6WPW - chains D and G of the 6 polymer chains in the assembly; structure by electron microscopy, 3.10 A resolution.

[Chain D]
Molecule: Guanine nucleotide-binding protein G(I)/G(S)/G(T) subunit beta-1
Source organism: Homo sapiens
Reference sequence: P62873 (GBB1_HUMAN); numbering as in UniProt (aligned over 2-340)
Sequence (358 residues; row label = number of the first residue in the row; numbers below 1 keep their minus sign (Met-17 is residue -17)):
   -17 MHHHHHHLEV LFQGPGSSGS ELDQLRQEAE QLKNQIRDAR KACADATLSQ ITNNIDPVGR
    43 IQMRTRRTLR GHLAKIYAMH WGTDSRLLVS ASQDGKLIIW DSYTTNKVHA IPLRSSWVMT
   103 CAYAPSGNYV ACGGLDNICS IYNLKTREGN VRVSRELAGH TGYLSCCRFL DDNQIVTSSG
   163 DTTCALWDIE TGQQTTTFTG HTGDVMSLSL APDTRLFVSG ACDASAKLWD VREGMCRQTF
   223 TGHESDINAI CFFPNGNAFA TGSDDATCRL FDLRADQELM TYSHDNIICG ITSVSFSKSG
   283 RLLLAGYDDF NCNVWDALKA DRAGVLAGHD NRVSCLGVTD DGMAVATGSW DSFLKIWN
Unresolved in the structure: -17 to 0
Sequence notes: expression tag (-17 to 1)
Swiss-Prot annotation at these positions:
  - modified residue: Ser2 (N-acetylserine), His266 (Phosphohistidine)
  - natural variant: Leu30 (L30F: In MRD42; uncertain significance), Arg52 (R52G: In MRD42), Gly64 (G64V: In MRD42), Asp76 (D76E: In MRD42; D76G: In MRD42), Gly77 (G77S: In MRD42), Lys78 (K78R: In MRD42), Ile80 (I80N: In MRD42; I80T: In MRD42), His91 (H91R: In MRD42; uncertain significance), Ala92 (A92T: In MRD42), Pro94 (P94S: In MRD42), Leu95 (L95P: In MRD42), Arg96 (R96L: In MRD42), 5 further natural variant entries in UniProt

[Chain G]
Molecule: Guanine nucleotide-binding protein G(I)/G(S)/G(O) subunit gamma-2
Source organism: Homo sapiens
Reference sequence: P59768 (GBG2_HUMAN); residue numbers follow UniProt; this construct covers 1-71
Sequence (71 residues; row label = number of the first residue in the row):
     1 MASNNTASIA QARKLVEQLK MEANIDRIKV SKAAADLMAY CEAHAKEDPL LTPVPASENP
    61 FREKKFFCAI L
Unresolved in the structure: 1-3, 63-71
Swiss-Prot annotation at these positions:
  - modified residue: Ala2 (N-acetylalanine), Cys68 (Cysteine methyl ester)
  - lipidation: Cys68 (S-geranylgeranyl cysteine)

[Interface between chain D and chain G]
Contacting residue pairs - 78 pairs, chain D then chain G:
  Leu4(D) with Ile9(G), hydrophobic
  Leu7(D) with Ile9(G); Arg13(G)
  Glu10(D) with Val16(G)
  Ala11(D) with Val16(G), hydrophobic; Leu19(G)
  Leu14(D) with Leu19(G); Lys20(G)
  Lys15(D) with Leu19(G)
  Ile18(D) with Glu22(G); Ala23(G), hydrophobic; Arg27(G)
  Ala24(D) with Lys29(G), hydrogen bond (backbone-side chain)
  Cys25(D) with Lys29(G); Val30(G), hydrogen bond (backbone-backbone)
  Ala26(D) with Val30(G), hydrophobic
  Asp27(D) with Lys29(G); Ser31(G), hydrogen bond
  Ala28(D) with Val30(G)
  Leu30(D) with Ala34(G), hydrophobic
  Ile33(D) with Ser31(G); Met38(G), hydrophobic
  Ile37(D) with Met38(G), hydrophobic
  Ile43(D) with Leu50(G)
  Met45(D) with Leu50(G), hydrophobic
  Arg48(D) with Phe61(G); Arg62(G)
  Arg49(D) with Pro60(G); Phe61(G), hydrogen bond (side chain-backbone); Arg62(G)
  Ser84(D) with Phe61(G)
  Tyr85(D) with Pro60(G), hydrophobic; Phe61(G), hydrophobic
  Met217(D) with Met21(G), hydrophobic
  Cys218(D) with Gln18(G), hydrogen bond (backbone-side chain); Met21(G)
  Arg219(D) with Glu22(G)
  Gln220(D) with Glu22(G); Ile25(G)
  Thr221(D) with Glu22(G), hydrogen bond
  Phe235(D) with Leu37(G), hydrophobic; Tyr40(G), hydrophobic; Cys41(G), hydrophobic
  Pro236(D) with Tyr40(G)
  Asn237(D) with Leu37(G)
  Asp254(D) with Ala33(G)
  Arg256(D) with Arg27(G); Ile28(G), hydrogen bond (backbone-backbone); Asp36(G), salt bridge
  Ala257(D) with Ile28(G); Ala33(G), hydrophobic
  Asp258(D) with Ile25(G); Arg27(G), salt bridge
  Gln259(D) with Val30(G)
  Leu261(D) with Val30(G), hydrophobic; Leu37(G), hydrophobic
  Ser279(D) with Asp48(G), hydrogen bond
  Lys280(D) with Glu47(G); Asp48(G)
  Ser281(D) with Tyr40(G); Cys41(G); His44(G); Asp48(G), hydrogen bond
  Gly282(D) with Cys41(G)
  Arg283(D) with Cys41(G); Leu51(G)
  Leu284(D) with Leu51(G), hydrophobic
  Asp323(D) with Pro49(G)
  Gly324(D) with Pro49(G); Leu50(G)
  Met325(D) with Pro49(G), hydrophobic; Leu50(G); Pro60(G); Phe61(G), hydrophobic
  Ala326(D) with Phe61(G), hydrophobic
  Val327(D) with Leu50(G), hydrophobic
  Asn340(D) with Asn59(G), hydrogen bond; Phe61(G)
Also at the interface, not in a pair above, chain D (56 interface residues in all): Gly1, Gln17, Val40, Trp63, Ala240, Leu252, Leu300, Val320, Ile338
Also at the interface, not in a pair above, chain G (36 interface residues in all): Asn4, Ala12, Leu15, Asp26

[In short]
The interface between chain D and chain G involves 56 residues on one side and 36 on the other, with 10
hydrogen bonds and 2 salt bridges. Among the polar pairs are Arg256(D)-Asp36(G), Asp258(D)-Arg27(G) and
Ala24(D)-Lys29(G).
Chain D is Guanine nucleotide-binding protein G(I)/G(S)/G(T) subunit beta-1 and chain G is Guanine
nucleotide-binding protein G(I)/G(S)/G(O) subunit gamma-2, both from Homo sapiens; the structure, GCGR-Gs
signaling complex bound to a designed glucagon derivative, was determined by electron microscopy.
